PDB entry 9ISS | X-ray diffraction, 1.46 A resolution | chain A

Chain A:
Molecule: Bifunctional cytochrome P450/NADPH--P450 reductase
From: Priestia megaterium
Notes: EC 1.14.14.1, 1.6.2.4
UniProtKB: P14779 (CPXB_PRIM2); residues 1-455 here correspond to UniProt positions 2-456 (UniProt number = residue number + 1)
Chain sequence (455 residues; row label = number of the first residue in the row):
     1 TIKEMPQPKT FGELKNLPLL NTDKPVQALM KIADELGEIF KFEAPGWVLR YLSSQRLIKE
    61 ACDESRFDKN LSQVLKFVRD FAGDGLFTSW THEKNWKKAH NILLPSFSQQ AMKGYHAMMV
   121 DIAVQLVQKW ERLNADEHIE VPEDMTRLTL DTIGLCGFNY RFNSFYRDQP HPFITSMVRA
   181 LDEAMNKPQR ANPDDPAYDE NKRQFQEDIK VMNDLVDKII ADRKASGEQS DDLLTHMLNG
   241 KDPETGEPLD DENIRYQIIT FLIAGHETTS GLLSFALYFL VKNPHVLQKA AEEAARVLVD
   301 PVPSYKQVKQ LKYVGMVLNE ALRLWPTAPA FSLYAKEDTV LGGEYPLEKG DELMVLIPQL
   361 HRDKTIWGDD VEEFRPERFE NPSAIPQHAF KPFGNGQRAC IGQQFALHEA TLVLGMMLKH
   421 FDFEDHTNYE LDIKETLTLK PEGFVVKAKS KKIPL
Disordered / not traced: 1
Construct notes: engineered mutation Trp47 (Arg48 in P14779), Leu49 (Thr50 in P14779), Val74 (Ala75 in P14779), Pro188 (Leu189 in P14779)
Ion coordination: heme Fe: Cys400 (together with dimethyl sulfoxide)
Small-molecule neighbours:
  - heme (HEM): Lys69, Leu75, Leu86, Phe87, Trp96, Phe107, Ile153, Thr260, Phe261, Ala264, Thr268, Thr269, Leu272, Leu322, Thr327, Ala328, Phe331, Pro392, Phe393, Gly394, Arg398, Ala399, Cys400, Ile401, Gly402, Phe405, Ala406
  - N-decanoyl-L-homoserine lactone (HL0; N-[(3S)-2-oxotetrahydrofuran-3-yl]decanamide): Leu20, Pro25, Val26, Leu29, Trp47, Leu49, Tyr51, Ser72, Gln73, Val74, Phe87, Ala328, Pro329, Ala330, Met354, Leu437
UniProt features mapped onto this chain:
  - binding site ((9Z)-hexadecenoate): Tyr51
  - binding site (heme): Cys400
  - site: Thr268 (Important for catalytic activity)

Overview:
Ligands of chain A: heme and N-decanoyl-L-homoserine lactone. Curated annotation (UniProt) lists
(9Z)-hexadecenoate-binding residue Tyr51 and heme-binding residue Cys400.
Chain A is Bifunctional cytochrome P450/NADPH--P450 reductase (Priestia megaterium); the structure, Crystal
Structure of Cytochrome P450BM3 III-10C1 Mutant Heme Domain with N-Decanoyl-L-Homoserine Lactone, was
determined by X-ray diffraction (same publication as 9IST and 9ISU).
